1PMK - chain A; structure by X-ray diffraction, 2.25 A resolution.

# Chain A
Name: Plasminogen kringle 4
Source organism: Homo sapiens
Notes: EC 3.4.21.7
UniProt: P00747 (PLMN_HUMAN); the author numbering skips numbers that UniProt does not, so the offset changes along the chain: -2 to 35 = UniProt 374-411; 37-58 = UniProt 412-433; 60-87 = UniProt 434-461
Chain sequence (88 residues; each row starts with the number of its first residue; note: 2 numbers in that range are skipped by the numbering (no residue carries them; nothing is unmodelled there); numbers below 1 keep their minus sign (Val-2 is residue -2)):
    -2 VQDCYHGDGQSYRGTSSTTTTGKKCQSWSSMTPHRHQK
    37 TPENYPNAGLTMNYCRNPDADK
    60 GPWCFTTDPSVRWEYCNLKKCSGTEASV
Disordered / not traced: -2 to 0, 81-87
Cystine bridges: Cys1-Cys80, Cys22-Cys63, Cys51-Cys75
Curated features (UniProtKB/Swiss-Prot):
  - binding site (L-lysine): Asp57, Arg71

# Summary
From UniProt: L-lysine-binding residues Asp57 and Arg71.
Chain A is Plasminogen kringle 4 (Homo sapiens); the structure, Kringle-kringle interactions in multimer
kringle structures, was determined by X-ray diffraction (same publication as 1PML).
